1EOG - chains A and B; structure by X-ray diffraction, 2.10 A resolution.

Chain A (and B):
Protein: Glutathione S-transferase
From: Homo sapiens
Notes: EC 2.5.1.18; chain B of this document is another copy of the same molecule, construct and numbering; everything in this record applies to it too
Reference sequence: P09211 (GSTP1_HUMAN); residues 2-209 here correspond to UniProt positions 3-210 (UniProt number = residue number + 1)
Chain sequence (208 residues; each row starts with the number of its first residue):
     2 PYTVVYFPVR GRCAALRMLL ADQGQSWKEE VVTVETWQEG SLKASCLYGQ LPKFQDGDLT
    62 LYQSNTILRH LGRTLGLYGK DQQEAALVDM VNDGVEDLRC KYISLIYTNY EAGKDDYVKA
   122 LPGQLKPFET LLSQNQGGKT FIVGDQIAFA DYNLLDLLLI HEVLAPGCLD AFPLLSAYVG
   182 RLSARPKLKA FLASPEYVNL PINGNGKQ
Construct notes: engineered mutation Ala149 (Ser150 in P09211)
Curated features (UniProtKB/Swiss-Prot):
  - binding site (glutathione): Tyr7, Arg13, Trp38, Lys44, Gln51, Leu52, Gln64, Ser65
  - modified residue: Tyr3 (Phosphotyrosine), Thr61 (Phosphothreonine), Lys102 (N6-succinyllysine), Lys115 (N6-succinyllysine), Lys127 (N6-acetyllysine), Tyr198 (Phosphotyrosine)

Interface between chain A and chain B:
Pairs across the interface - 52 pairs, chain A then chain B:
  Leu48(A) with Met91(B), hydrophobic; Pro128(B); Leu132(B), hydrophobic
  Tyr49(A) with Met91(B), hydrogen bond (side chain-backbone); Val92(B); Gly95(B); Pro128(B), hydrophobic; Phe129(B)
  Leu60(A) with Gln84(B)
  Tyr63(A) with Met91(B), hydrogen bond (backbone-side chain)
  Gln64(A) with Asp94(B); Gly95(B); Asp98(B), hydrogen bond
  Asn66(A) with Asp94(B)
  Thr67(A) with Ala87(B); Asp90(B), hydrogen bond (side chain-backbone); Met91(B), hydrogen bond (side chain-backbone); Asp94(B), hydrogen bond
  Arg70(A) with Arg70(B); Asp90(B)
  His71(A) with Ala87(B)
  Arg74(A) with Tyr79(B); Gln83(B); Ala86(B); Ala87(B); Asp90(B), salt bridge
  Thr75(A) with Gln83(B)
  Tyr79(A) with Arg74(B)
  Gln83(A) with Arg74(B); Thr75(B)
  Gln84(A) with Leu60(B)
  Ala86(A) with Arg74(B)
  Ala87(A) with Thr67(B); His71(B); Arg74(B)
  Asp90(A) with Thr67(B), hydrogen bond (backbone-side chain); Arg70(B); Arg74(B), salt bridge
  Met91(A) with Leu48(B), hydrophobic; Tyr49(B), hydrogen bond (backbone-side chain); Tyr63(B); Thr67(B), hydrogen bond (backbone-side chain)
  Val92(A) with Tyr49(B)
  Asp94(A) with Gln64(B); Asn66(B); Thr67(B), hydrogen bond
  Gly95(A) with Tyr49(B); Gln64(B)
  Asp98(A) with Gln64(B), hydrogen bond
  Pro128(A) with Leu48(B); Tyr49(B), hydrophobic
  Phe129(A) with Tyr49(B)
Interface residues without a listed pair, chain A (27 interface residues in all): Leu62, Leu88, Leu132
Interface residues without a listed pair, chain B (28 interface residues in all): Thr61, Leu62, Leu88

Overview:
27 residues of chain A face 28 of chain B across their interface; the contacts include 11 hydrogen bonds and 2
salt bridges. Polar contacts include Arg74(A)-Asp90(B), Tyr49(A)-Met91(B) and Tyr63(A)-Met91(B). Curated
annotation (UniProt) lists 8 glutathione-binding residues on chain A.
Chain A and chain B are both Glutathione S-transferase (Homo sapiens); the structure, Crystal structure of pi
class glutathione transferase, was determined by X-ray diffraction together with 1EOH from the same study.
